1QGQ - chain A; structure by X-ray diffraction, 1.50 A resolution.

== Chain A ==
Name: Protein (spore coat polysaccharide biosynthesis protein spsa)
From: Bacillus subtilis
Notes: fragment: whole molecule
UniProtKB: P39621 (SPSA_BACSU); residue numbers follow UniProt; this construct covers 2-256
Chain sequence (255 residues; each row starts with the number of its first residue):
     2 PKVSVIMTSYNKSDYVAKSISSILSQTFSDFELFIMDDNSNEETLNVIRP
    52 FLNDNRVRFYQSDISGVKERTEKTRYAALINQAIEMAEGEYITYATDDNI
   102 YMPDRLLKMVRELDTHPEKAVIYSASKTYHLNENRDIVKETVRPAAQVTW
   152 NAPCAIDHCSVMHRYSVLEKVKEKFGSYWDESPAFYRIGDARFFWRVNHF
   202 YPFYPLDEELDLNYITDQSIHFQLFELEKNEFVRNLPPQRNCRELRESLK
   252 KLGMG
Unresolved in the structure: 134-136, 218-231
Disulfides: C155-C243
Ion coordination: Mn2+: D99 (together with UDP)
Small-molecule neighbours: UDP (uridine-5'-diphosphate): T9, S10, Y11, K13, D39, R71, R76, Y77, L80, T97, D98, D99, Y187
Curated features (UniProtKB/Swiss-Prot):
  - active site: D191

== Overview ==
Ligands of chain A: UDP. Curated annotation (UniProt) lists active-site residue D191.
Chain A is Protein (spore coat polysaccharide biosynthesis protein spsa) (Bacillus subtilis); the structure,
Udp-manganese complex of spsa from bacillus subtilis, was determined by X-ray diffraction (same publication as
1QGS and 1QG8).
